PDB entry 4QWI | X-ray diffraction, 2.60 A resolution | chains K and W of the 28 polymer chains in the assembly

== Chain K ==
Protein: Proteasome subunit beta type-5
Source organism: Saccharomyces cerevisiae
UniProtKB: P30656 (PSB5_YEAST); residues 1-212 here correspond to UniProt positions 76-287 (UniProt number = residue number + 75)
Sequence (212 residues; numbered 1 to 212; the number before each row is that of its first residue):
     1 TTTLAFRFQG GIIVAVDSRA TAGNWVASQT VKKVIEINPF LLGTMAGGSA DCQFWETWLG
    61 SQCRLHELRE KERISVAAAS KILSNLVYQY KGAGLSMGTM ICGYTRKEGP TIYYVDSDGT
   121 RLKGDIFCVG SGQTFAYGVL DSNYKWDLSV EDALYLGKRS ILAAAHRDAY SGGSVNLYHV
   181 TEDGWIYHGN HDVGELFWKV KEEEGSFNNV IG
Sequence notes: engineered mutation S49 (Ala124 in P30656)
Covalently attached groups: CARFILZOMIB, bound form (3BV) linked to T1
Ion coordination: Mg2+: A165, D168, S171 (shared with D204(W) of chain W)
Small-molecule neighbours: CARFILZOMIB, bound form (3BV; N-{(2S)-2-[(morpholin-4-ylacetyl)amino]-4-phenylbutanoyl}-L-leucyl-N-[(2R,3S,4S)-1,3-dihydroxy-2,6-dimethylheptan-4-yl]-L-phenylalaninamide): R19, A20, T21, A22, A27, V31, K33, M45, A46, G47, G48, S49, S96, S131, Y170

== Chain W ==
Protein: Proteasome subunit beta type-3
Source organism: Saccharomyces cerevisiae
UniProtKB: P25451 (PSB3_YEAST); residues 0-204 here correspond to UniProt positions 1-205 (UniProt number = residue number + 1)
Sequence (205 residues; row label = number of the first residue in the row; numbering starts at 0):
     0 MSDPSSINGG IVVAMTGKDC VAIACDLRLG SQSLGVSNKF EKIFHYGHVF LGITGLATDV
    60 TTLNEMFRYK TNLYKLKEER AIEPETFTQL VSSSLYERRF GPYFVGPVVA GINSKSGKPF
   120 IAGFDLIGCI DEAKDFIVSG TASDQLFGMC ESLYEPNLEP EDLFETISQA LLNAADRDAL
   180 SGWGAVVYII KKDEVVKRYL KMRQD
Disordered / not traced: 0
Ion coordination: Mg2+: D204 (shared with A165(K), D168(K), S171(K) of chain K)
Small-molecule neighbours: CARFILZOMIB, bound form (3BV; N-{(2S)-2-[(morpholin-4-ylacetyl)amino]-4-phenylbutanoyl}-L-leucyl-N-[(2R,3S,4S)-1,3-dihydroxy-2,6-dimethylheptan-4-yl]-L-phenylalaninamide): S4, R98, D124, L125, I126, C128, D130
UniProt features mapped onto this chain:
  - modified residue: S30 (Phosphoserine)
  - cross-link: K69 (Glycyl lysine isopeptide (Lys-Gly) (interchain with G-Cter in ubiquitin))

== How chain K and chain W interact ==
Residue-residue contacts - 44 pairs, chain K then chain W:
  R19(K) - D204(W)  salt bridge
  N24(K) - D177(W)
  N24(K) - A178(W)  hydrogen bond (backbone-backbone)
  N24(K) - L179(W)
  W25(K) - Q144(W)
  W25(K) - R176(W)
  V26(K) - D175(W)
  V26(K) - R176(W)  hydrogen bond (backbone-side chain)
  V26(K) - D177(W)
  V26(K) - A178(W)
  A27(K) - R176(W)  hydrogen bond (backbone-side chain)
  S28(K) - R176(W)
  Q29(K) - R202(W)
  F135(K) - L33(W)  hydrophobic
  A165(K) - D204(W)
  H166(K) - W182(W)  hydrogen bond (backbone-side chain)
  H166(K) - Q203(W)  hydrogen bond (side chain-backbone)
  R167(K) - S32(W)
  R167(K) - G34(W)  hydrogen bond (side chain-backbone)
  R167(K) - V35(W)  hydrogen bond (side chain-backbone)
  R167(K) - W182(W)
  D168(K) - S32(W)
  A169(K) - R27(W)
  A169(K) - S32(W)  hydrogen bond (backbone-backbone)
  A169(K) - A178(W)
  Y170(K) - S32(W)
  Y170(K) - A178(W)  hydrophobic
  S171(K) - D204(W)
  G172(K) - D204(W)
  G173(K) - R202(W)  hydrogen bond (backbone-side chain)
  G173(K) - D204(W)  hydrogen bond (backbone-side chain)
  D192(K) - R202(W)  salt bridge
  V193(K) - D204(W)
  G194(K) - R202(W)
  F197(K) - Q203(W)
  W198(K) - K200(W)
  W198(K) - M201(W)
  W198(K) - Q203(W)
  N209(K) - N37(W)  hydrogen bond (backbone-side chain)
  N209(K) - K38(W)  hydrogen bond (backbone-side chain)
  V210(K) - N37(W)
  V210(K) - Q203(W)
  I211(K) - L26(W)  hydrophobic
  I211(K) - Y198(W)  hydrophobic
Other interface residues (no listed pair), chain K (26 interface residues in all): N208
Other interface residues (no listed pair), chain W (22 interface residues in all): Q31

== In short ==
The interface between chain K and chain W involves 26 residues on one side and 22 on the other, with 12
hydrogen bonds and 2 salt bridges. Polar pairs include R19(K)-D204(W), D192(K)-R202(W) and V26(K)-R176(W).
Bound to chain W: CARFILZOMIB, bound form.
Chain K is Proteasome subunit beta type-5 and chain W is Proteasome subunit beta type-3, both from
Saccharomyces cerevisiae; the structure, yCP beta5-A49S-mutant in complex with carfilzomib, was determined by
X-ray diffraction (same publication as 4QUX, 4QUY, 4QV0, 4QV1, 4QV3, 4QV4 and 42 further entries).
